6TQN - chains Y and L of the 14 polymer chains in the assembly; structure by electron microscopy, 3.80 A resolution.

== Chain Y ==
Protein: DNA-directed RNA polymerase subunit beta'
Source organism: Escherichia coli
Notes: EC 2.7.7.6
UniProtKB: S1HM87 (S1HM87_ECOLX); numbering as in UniProt (aligned over 1-1407)
Amino-acid sequence (1417 residues; row label = number of the first residue in the row):
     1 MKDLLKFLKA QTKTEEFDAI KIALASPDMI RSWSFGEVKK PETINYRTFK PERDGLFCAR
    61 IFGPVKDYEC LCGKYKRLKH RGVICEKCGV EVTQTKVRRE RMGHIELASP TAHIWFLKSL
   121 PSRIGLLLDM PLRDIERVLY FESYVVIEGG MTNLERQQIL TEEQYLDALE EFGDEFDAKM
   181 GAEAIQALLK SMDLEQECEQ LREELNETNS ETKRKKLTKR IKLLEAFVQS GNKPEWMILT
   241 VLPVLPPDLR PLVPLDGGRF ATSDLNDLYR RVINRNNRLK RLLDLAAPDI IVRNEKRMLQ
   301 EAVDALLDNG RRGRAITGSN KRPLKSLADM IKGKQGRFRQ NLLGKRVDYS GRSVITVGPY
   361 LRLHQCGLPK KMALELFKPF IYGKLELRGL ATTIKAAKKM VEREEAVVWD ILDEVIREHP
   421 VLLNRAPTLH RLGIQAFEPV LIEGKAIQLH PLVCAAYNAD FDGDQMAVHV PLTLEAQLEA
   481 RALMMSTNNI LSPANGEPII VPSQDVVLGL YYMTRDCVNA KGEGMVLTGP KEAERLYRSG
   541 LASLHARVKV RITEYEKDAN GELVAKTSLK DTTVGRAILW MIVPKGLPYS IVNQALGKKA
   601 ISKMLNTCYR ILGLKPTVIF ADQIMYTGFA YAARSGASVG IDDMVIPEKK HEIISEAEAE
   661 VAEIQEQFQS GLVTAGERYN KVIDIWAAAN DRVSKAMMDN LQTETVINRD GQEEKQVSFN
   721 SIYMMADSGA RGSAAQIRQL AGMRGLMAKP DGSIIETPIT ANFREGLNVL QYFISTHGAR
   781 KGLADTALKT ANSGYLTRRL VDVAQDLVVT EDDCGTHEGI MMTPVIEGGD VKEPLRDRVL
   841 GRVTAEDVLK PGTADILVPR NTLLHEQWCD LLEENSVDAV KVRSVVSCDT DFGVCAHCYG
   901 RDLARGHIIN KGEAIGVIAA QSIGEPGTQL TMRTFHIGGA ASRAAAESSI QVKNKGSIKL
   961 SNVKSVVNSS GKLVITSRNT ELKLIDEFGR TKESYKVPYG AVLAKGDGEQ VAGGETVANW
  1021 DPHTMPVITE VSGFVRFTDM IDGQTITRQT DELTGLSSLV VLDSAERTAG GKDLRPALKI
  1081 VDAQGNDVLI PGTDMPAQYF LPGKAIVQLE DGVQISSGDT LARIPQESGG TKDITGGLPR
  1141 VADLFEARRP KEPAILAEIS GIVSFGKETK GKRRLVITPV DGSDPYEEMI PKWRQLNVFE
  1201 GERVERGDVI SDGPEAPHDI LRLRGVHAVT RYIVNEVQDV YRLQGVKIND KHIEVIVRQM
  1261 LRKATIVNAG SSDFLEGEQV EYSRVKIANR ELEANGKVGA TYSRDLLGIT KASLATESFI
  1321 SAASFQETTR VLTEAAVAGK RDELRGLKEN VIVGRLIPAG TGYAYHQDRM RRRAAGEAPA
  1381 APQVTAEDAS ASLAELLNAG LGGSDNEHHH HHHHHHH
Disordered / not traced: 1-15, 933-947, 1127-1134, 1376-1417
Sequence notes: expression tag (1408-1417)
Bound ions: Zn2+ site 1: Cys70, Cys72, Cys85, Cys88; Mg2+: Asp460, Asp462, Asp464 (shared with 1 residue of chain R); Zn2+ site 2: Cys814, Cys888, Cys895, Cys898

== Chain L ==
Molecule: tDNA
Sequence (35 nucleotides; numbered -14 to 20; the number before each row is that of its first residue; numbers below 1 keep their minus sign (DG-14 is residue -14)):
   -14 GTTATCCGCT CACAATGCCA CACGCGCTGC TCGGC
Disordered / not traced: 20

== Chain Y / chain L interface ==
Residue-residue contacts - 29 pairs, chain Y then chain L:
  Asn209(Y) - DA-11(L)  phosphate contact
  Ser210(Y) - DA-11(L)  hydrogen bond to the phosphate
  Ser210(Y) - DT-10(L)  hydrogen bond to the phosphate
  Thr212(Y) - DT-10(L)  phosphate contact
  Lys213(Y) - DA-11(L)  phosphate contact
  Arg259(Y) - DG11(L)  salt bridge to the phosphate
  Arg311(Y) - DA-3(L)  phosphate contact
  Arg311(Y) - DC-2(L)  salt bridge to the phosphate
  Gly318(Y) - DG11(L)  sugar contact
  Ser319(Y) - DG11(L)  hydrogen bond to the sugar
  Ser319(Y) - DC12(L)  sugar contact
  Lys334(Y) - DT1(L)  salt bridge to the phosphate
  Lys334(Y) - DG2(L)  phosphate contact
  Arg339(Y) - DA0(L)  salt bridge to the phosphate
  Arg339(Y) - DG2(L)  salt bridge to the phosphate
  Arg346(Y) - DC4(L)  salt bridge to the phosphate
  Arg352(Y) - DC4(L)  sugar contact
  Thr790(Y) - DT1(L)  base contact
  Ala791(Y) - DT1(L)  phosphate contact
  Gly794(Y) - DT1(L)  sugar contact
  Tyr795(Y) - DA-1(L)  phosphate contact
  Tyr795(Y) - DA0(L)  sugar contact
  Lys1172(Y) - DC-9(L)  hydrogen bond to the phosphate
  Lys1172(Y) - DC-8(L)  salt bridge to the phosphate
  Met1189(Y) - DC-9(L)  phosphate contact
  Gln1326(Y) - DA-1(L)  hydrogen bond to the sugar
  Glu1327(Y) - DC-2(L)  sugar contact
  Glu1327(Y) - DA-1(L)  phosphate contact
  Thr1329(Y) - DC-2(L)  phosphate contact
Also at the interface, not in a pair above, chain Y (24 interface residues in all): Ala261, Ala426, Arg798
Also at the interface, not in a pair above, chain L (14 interface residues in all): DC10

== Summary ==
24 residues of chain Y face 14 of chain L across their interface; the contacts include 5 hydrogen bonds and 7
salt bridges. Polar pairs include Ser319(Y)-DG11(L), Gln1326(Y)-DA-1(L) and Ser210(Y)-DA-11(L). The Zn2+ site
1 is built by Cys70(Y), Cys72(Y), Cys85(Y) and Cys88(Y).
Chain Y is DNA-directed RNA polymerase subunit beta' (Escherichia coli) and chain L is tDNA; the structure,
rrn anti-termination complex without S4, was determined by electron microscopy, deposited together with 6TQO.
